PDB entry 3UT9 | X-ray diffraction, 2.20 A resolution | chains G and I of the 10 polymer chains in the assembly

Chain G:
Name: Histone H2A
Source organism: Xenopus laevis
UniProtKB: Q6AZJ8 (Q6AZJ8_XENLA); residues 1-129 here correspond to UniProt positions 2-130 (UniProt number = residue number + 1)
Sequence (129 residues; numbered 1 to 129; the number before each row is that of its first residue):
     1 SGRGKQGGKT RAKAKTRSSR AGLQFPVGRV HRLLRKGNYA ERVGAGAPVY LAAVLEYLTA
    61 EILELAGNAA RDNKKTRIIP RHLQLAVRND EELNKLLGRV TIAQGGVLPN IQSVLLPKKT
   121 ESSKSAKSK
Unresolved in the structure: 1-15, 119-129

Chain I:
Molecule: 145-nt DNA strand
Sequence (145 nucleotides; numbered -72 to 72; the number before each row is that of its first residue; numbers below 1 keep their minus sign (DA-72 is residue -72)):
   -72 ATCACAATCC CGGTGCCGAG GCCGCTCAAT TGGTCGTAGA CAGCTCTAGC ACCGCTTAAA
   -12 CGCACGTACG GAATCCGTAC GTGCGTTTAA GCGGTGCTAG AGCTGTCTAC GACCAATTGA
    48 GCGGCCTCGG CACCGGGATT GTGAT
Bound ions: Mn2+ site 1 near DG-61 (its only coordinating residue here); Mn2+ site 2 near DG-53 (its only coordinating residue here); Mn2+ site 3 near DG-34 (its only coordinating residue here); K+: DT-26, DA-25; Mn2+ site 4 near DG-3 (its only coordinating residue here); Mn2+ site 5 near DG27 (its only coordinating residue here); Mn2+ site 6 near DG38 (its only coordinating residue here); Mn2+ site 7 near DG50 (its only coordinating residue here); Mn2+ site 8 near DG63 (its only coordinating residue here)

How chain G and chain I interact:
Residue-residue contacts - 16 pairs, chain G then chain I:
  Thr16(G) with DA47(I), sugar contact
  Arg29(G) with DG48(I), hydrogen bond to the phosphate; DC49(I), salt bridge to the phosphate
  Arg35(G) with DA39(I), phosphate contact
  Arg42(G) with DG38(I), phosphate contact; DA39(I), hydrogen bond to the sugar
  Val43(G) with DG38(I), sugar contact; DA39(I), hydrogen bond to the phosphate
  Gly44(G) with DG38(I), phosphate contact
  Ala45(G) with DG38(I), phosphate contact
  Lys75(G) with DC58(I), phosphate contact; DA59(I), salt bridge to the phosphate
  Thr76(G) with DG57(I), hydrogen bond to the phosphate; DC58(I), hydrogen bond to the phosphate
  Arg77(G) with DG57(I), hydrogen bond to the sugar; DC58(I), hydrogen bond to the phosphate
Interface residues without a listed pair, chain G (12 interface residues in all): Pro26, Glu41

In short:
12 residues of chain G and 8 residues of chain I are in contact; the contacts include 7 hydrogen bonds and 2
salt bridges. Among the polar pairs are Arg42(G)-DA39(I), Arg77(G)-DG57(I) and Arg29(G)-DG48(I). DT-26(I) and
DA-25(I) form the K+ site.
Here chain G is Histone H2A (Xenopus laevis) and chain I is a 145-nt DNA strand. Entry 3UT9 (Crystal Structure
of Nucleosome Core Particle Assembled with a Palindromic Widom '601' Derivative (NCP-601L)) was determined by
X-ray diffraction, deposited together with 3UTA and 3UTB.
